Entry 1HTB (X-ray diffraction, 2.40 A resolution); this record covers chains A and B.

== Chain A (and B) ==
Protein: BETA3 alcohol dehydrogenase
Organism: Homo sapiens
Notes: EC 1.1.1.1; chain B of this document is another copy of the same molecule, construct and numbering; everything in this record applies to it too
Reference sequence: P00325 (ADHB_HUMAN); residues 1-374 here correspond to UniProt positions 2-375 (UniProt number = residue number + 1)
Chain sequence (374 residues; each row starts with the number of its first residue):
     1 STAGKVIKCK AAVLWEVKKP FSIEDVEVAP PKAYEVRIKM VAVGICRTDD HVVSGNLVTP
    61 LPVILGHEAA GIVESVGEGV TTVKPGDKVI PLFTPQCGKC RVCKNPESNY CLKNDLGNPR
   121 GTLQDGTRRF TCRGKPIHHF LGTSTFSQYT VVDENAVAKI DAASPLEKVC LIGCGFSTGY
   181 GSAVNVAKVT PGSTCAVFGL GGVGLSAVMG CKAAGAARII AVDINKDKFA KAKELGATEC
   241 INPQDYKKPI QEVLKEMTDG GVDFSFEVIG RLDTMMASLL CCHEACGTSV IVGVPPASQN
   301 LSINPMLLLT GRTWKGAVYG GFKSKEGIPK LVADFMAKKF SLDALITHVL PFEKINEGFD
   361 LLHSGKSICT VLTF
Metal / ion sites: Zn2+ site 1: Cys46, His67, Cys174 (together with 4-iodopyrazole); Zn2+ site 2: Cys97, Cys100, Cys103, Cys111
Residues lining bound ligands: NAD / 4-iodopyrazole: Cys46, Arg47, Thr48, His51, His67, Phe93, Leu116, Leu141, Cys174, Thr178, Gly199, Leu200, Gly201, Gly202, Val203, Gly204, Val222, Asp223, Ile224, Asn225, Lys228, Val268, Ile269, Gly270, Arg271, Thr274, Val292, Gly293, Val294, Ala317, Val318, Tyr319, Leu362
Swiss-Prot annotation at these positions:
  - binding site (Zn(2+)): Cys46, His67, Cys97, Cys100, Cys103, Cys111, Cys174
  - binding site (NAD(+)): Gly199 to Gly204, Asp223, Lys228, Val292 to Val294
  - modified residue: Ser1 (N-acetylserine), Ser22 (Phosphoserine), Tyr34 (Phosphotyrosine)

== Chain A / chain B interface ==
Pairs across the interface (81; chain A residue first):
  Arg101(A) with Asp259(B), hydrogen bond (side chain-backbone); Gly261(B), hydrogen bond (side chain-backbone); Asp263(B), salt bridge; His283(B)
  Val102(A) with His283(B); Ala285(B), hydrophobic
  Asn105(A) with Cys286(B)
  Ser108(A) with Ala285(B); Cys286(B)
  Tyr110(A) with Glu284(B); Ala285(B), hydrophobic; Thr310(B)
  Leu116(A) with Met306(B), hydrophobic
  Thr258(A) with Arg101(B), hydrogen bond (backbone-side chain)
  Asp259(A) with Arg101(B), hydrogen bond (backbone-side chain)
  Gly261(A) with Arg101(B), hydrogen bond (backbone-side chain)
  Val262(A) with Arg101(B)
  Asp263(A) with Arg101(B), salt bridge
  Met275(A) with Pro305(B), hydrophobic
  His283(A) with Arg101(B); Val102(B)
  Glu284(A) with Tyr110(B)
  Ala285(A) with Val102(B), hydrophobic; Ser108(B), hydrogen bond (backbone-side chain); Tyr110(B), hydrophobic
  Cys286(A) with Asn105(B); Ser108(B)
  Ile291(A) with Leu309(B)
  Val292(A) with Leu309(B)
  Gly293(A) with Leu309(B)
  Val294(A) with Leu309(B), hydrophobic
  Pro295(A) with Pro305(B), hydrophobic
  Ser298(A) with Asn304(B)
  Gln299(A) with Asn304(B); Pro305(B)
  Asn300(A) with Ser302(B); Ile303(B); Asn304(B)
  Leu301(A) with Leu301(B); Ser302(B); Ile303(B), hydrogen bond (backbone-backbone)
  Ser302(A) with Asn300(B); Leu301(B)
  Ile303(A) with Asn300(B); Leu301(B), hydrogen bond (backbone-backbone)
  Asn304(A) with Gln299(B); Asn300(B)
  Pro305(A) with Leu272(B), hydrophobic; Met275(B), hydrophobic; Pro295(B), hydrophobic; Gln299(B); Asn300(B); Leu301(B), hydrophobic
  Met306(A) with Leu116(B), hydrophobic
  Leu308(A) with Ile291(B), hydrophobic; Trp314(B), hydrophobic; Gly316(B), hydrogen bond (backbone-backbone)
  Leu309(A) with Ile291(B); Val294(B), hydrophobic; Gly316(B); Ala317(B), hydrogen bond (backbone-backbone); Val318(B)
  Thr310(A) with Tyr110(B)
  Gly311(A) with Gly316(B)
  Arg312(A) with Lys315(B); Gly316(B)
  Thr313(A) with Thr313(B); Trp314(B); Lys315(B)
  Trp314(A) with Ile303(B), hydrophobic; Leu308(B), hydrophobic; Thr313(B); Trp314(B), hydrogen bond (backbone-backbone)
  Lys315(A) with Arg312(B); Thr313(B), hydrogen bond
  Gly316(A) with Leu308(B), hydrogen bond (backbone-backbone); Leu309(B); Gly311(B); Arg312(B)
  Ala317(A) with Leu309(B), hydrogen bond (backbone-backbone)
  Val318(A) with Leu309(B), hydrogen bond (backbone-backbone)
Other interface residues (no listed pair), chain A (44 interface residues in all): Leu112, Gly260, Leu272
Other interface residues (no listed pair), chain B (43 interface residues in all): Leu112, Thr258, Val262, Val292, Gly293, Ser298

== In short ==
Chain A and chain B form an interface of 44 and 43 residues respectively; the contacts include 15 hydrogen
bonds and 2 salt bridges. Among the polar pairs are Arg101(A)-Asp263(B), Arg101(A)-Asp259(B) and
Arg101(A)-Gly261(B). Ligands of chain A: NAD / 4-iodopyrazole.
Both chains are BETA3 alcohol dehydrogenase (Homo sapiens). Entry 1HTB (Crystallization of human BETA3 alcohol
dehydrogenase (10 Mg/ml) in 100 mm sodium phosphate (ph 7.5), 7.5 ...) was determined by X-ray diffraction
(same publication as 1DEH).
